Entry 3S5N (X-ray diffraction, 2.50 A resolution); this record covers chain A.

== Chain A ==
Name: 4-hydroxy-2-oxoglutarate aldolase, mitochondrial
Organism: Homo sapiens
Notes: EC 4.1.3.16
Reference sequence: Q86XE5 (HOGA1_HUMAN); residues 26-327 here = UniProt positions 26-327
Chain sequence (304 residues; row label = number of the first residue in the row):
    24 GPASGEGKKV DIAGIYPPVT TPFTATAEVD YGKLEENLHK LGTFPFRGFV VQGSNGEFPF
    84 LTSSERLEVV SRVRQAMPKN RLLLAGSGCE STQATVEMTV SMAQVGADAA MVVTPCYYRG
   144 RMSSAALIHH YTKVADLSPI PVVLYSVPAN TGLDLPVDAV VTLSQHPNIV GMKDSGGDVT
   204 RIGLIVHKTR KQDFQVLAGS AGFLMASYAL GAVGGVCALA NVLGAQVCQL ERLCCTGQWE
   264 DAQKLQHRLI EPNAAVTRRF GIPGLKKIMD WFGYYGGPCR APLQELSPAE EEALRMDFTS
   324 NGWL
Unresolved in the structure: 24-32
Sequence notes: expression tag (24-25)
Ion coordination: K+: Ser-187, His-189, Ile-192, Asp-216; Na+: Thr-212, Gln-215, Phe-217
UniProt features mapped onto this chain:
  - active site: Lys-196 (Schiff-base intermediate with substrate)
  - binding site (substrate): Ser-77, Asn-78, Ser-198, Gly-222
  - site: Tyr-168 (Involved in proton transfer during cleavage)
  - natural variant: Cys-257 (C257G: In HP3), Gly-287 (G287V: In HP3), Glu-315 (deletion: In HP3)
  - mutagenesis: Ser-77 (S77A: 2-fold decrease in kcat and a nearly 8-fold increase in KM; S77T: Significant loss of activity), Asn-78 (N78A: 6-fold increase in KM; N78Q: 25-fold increase in KM), Tyr-140 (Y140F: No change in activity), Tyr-168 (Y168F: No enzymatic activity), Lys-196 (K196A: No enzymatic activity), Ser-198 (S198A: 2.5-fold decrease in kcat and 4.2 fold increase in KM; S198T: 7-fold increase in KM)
What the authors report for this chain:
  - mutagenesis - Y140F: unchanged catalytic activity on HOG
  - mutagenesis - Y168F, K196A: abolished catalytic activity on HOG
  - mutagenesis - S77A (2-fold), S77T (50-fold), S77V, N78A, N78Q, N78T (1.5-fold), S198A (2.5-fold): decreased catalytic activity
  - mutagenesis - S198T (7-fold): decreased catalytic activity on HOG
  - contacts within the chain: Glu-80/Lys-289 (salt bridge), Glu-88/Arg-303 (salt bridge)
  - disease-associated variants - R70P, R97C, P190L, R255*, C257G, T280I, G287V, R303C, E315DEL (proposed by the authors, not directly observed)
  - catalytic residues: Ser-77, Tyr-168
  - catalytic residues: Ser-198 (proposed by the authors, not directly observed)
  - mutagenesis - N78A: unchanged catalytic activity
  - specificity-determining residues: Asn-78, Ser-198

== Overview ==
The K+ site is built by Ser-187, His-189, Ile-192 and Asp-216. Thr-212, Gln-215 and Phe-217 coordinate Na+.
Curated annotation (UniProt) lists active-site residue Lys-196, 4 substrate-binding residues and 6 mutagenesis
sites. From the paper: catalytic residues Ser-77, Tyr-168 and Ser-198; S77A, S77T and S77V, among others,
reduce catalytic activity; 11 substitutions were tested in all.
Chain A is 4-hydroxy-2-oxoglutarate aldolase, mitochondrial (Homo sapiens); the structure, Crystal Structure
of Human 4-hydroxy-2-oxoglutarate Aldolase, was determined by X-ray diffraction together with 3S5O from the
same study.
